PDB entry 9R2V | X-ray diffraction, 2.49 A resolution | chain A

[Chain A]
Protein: M16
Organism: synthetic construct
Chain sequence (164 residues; each row starts with the number of its first residue):
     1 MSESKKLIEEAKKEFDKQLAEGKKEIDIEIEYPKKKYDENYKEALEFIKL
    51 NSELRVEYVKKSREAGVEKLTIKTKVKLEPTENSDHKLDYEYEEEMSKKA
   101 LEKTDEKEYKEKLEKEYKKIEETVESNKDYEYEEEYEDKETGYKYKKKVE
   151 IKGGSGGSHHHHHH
Not modelled in the structure: 1, 155-164
Ion coordination: Ca2+ site 1: Asn127, Asp129, Gly153; Ca2+ site 2: Glu131 (shared with 1 residue of chain B)

[In short]
Asn127, Asp129 and Gly153 form the Ca2+ site 1.
Chain A is M16 (synthetic construct); the structure, De novo designed M16 protein fold, was determined by
X-ray diffraction (same publication as 9R2L and 9R2O).
